Entry 7TK4 (electron microscopy, 7.00 A resolution (low resolution: residue-level contacts below are approximate; hydrogen-bond / salt-bridge calls are withheld)); this record covers chains B and E of the 27 polymer chains in the assembly.

Chain B:
Name: ATP synthase subunit alpha
Source organism: Saccharomyces cerevisiae
UniProt: P07251 (ATPA_YEAST); residues 1-510 here correspond to UniProt positions 36-545 (UniProt number = residue number + 35)
Sequence (510 residues; numbered 1 to 510; the number before each row is that of its first residue):
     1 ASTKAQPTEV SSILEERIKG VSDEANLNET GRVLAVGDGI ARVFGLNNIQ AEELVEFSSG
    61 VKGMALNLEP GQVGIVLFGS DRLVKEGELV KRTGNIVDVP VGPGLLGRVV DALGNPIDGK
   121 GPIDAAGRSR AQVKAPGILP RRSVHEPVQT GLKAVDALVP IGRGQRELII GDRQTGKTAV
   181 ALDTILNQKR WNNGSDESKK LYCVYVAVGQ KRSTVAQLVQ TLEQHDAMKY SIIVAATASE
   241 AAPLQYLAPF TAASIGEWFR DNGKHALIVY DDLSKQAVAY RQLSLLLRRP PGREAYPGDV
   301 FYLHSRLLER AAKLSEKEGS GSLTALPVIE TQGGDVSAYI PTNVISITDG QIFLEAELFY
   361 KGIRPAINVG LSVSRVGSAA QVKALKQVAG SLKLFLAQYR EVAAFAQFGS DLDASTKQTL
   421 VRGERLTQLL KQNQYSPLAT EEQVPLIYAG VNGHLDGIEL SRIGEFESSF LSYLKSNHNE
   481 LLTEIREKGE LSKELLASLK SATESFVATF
Disordered / not traced: 1-2, 408-409, 510
Swiss-Prot annotation at these positions:
  - binding site (ATP): G171 to T178
  - site: S372 (Required for activity)
  - modified residue (Phosphoserine): S22, S143

Chain E:
Name: ATP synthase subunit beta
Source organism: Saccharomyces cerevisiae
Notes: EC 7.1.2.2
UniProt: P00830 (ATPB_YEAST); residues 1-478 here correspond to UniProt positions 34-511 (UniProt number = residue number + 33)
Sequence (478 residues; each row starts with the number of its first residue):
     1 ASAAQSTPIT GKVTAVIGAI VDVHFEQSEL PAILNALEIK TPQGKLVLEV AQHLGENTVR
    61 TIAMDGTEGL VRGEKVLDTG GPISVPVGRE TLGRIINVIG EPIDERGPIK SKLRKPIHAD
   121 PPSFAEQSTS AEILETGIKV VDLLAPYARG GKIGLFGGAG VGKTVFIQEL INNIAKAHGG
   181 FSVFTGVGER TREGNDLYRE MKETGVINLE GESKVALVFG QMNEPPGARA RVALTGLTIA
   241 EYFRDEEGQD VLLFIDNIFR FTQAGSEVSA LLGRIPSAVG YQPTLATDMG LLQERITTTK
   301 KGSVTSVQAV YVPADDLTDP APATTFAHLD ATTVLSRGIS ELGIYPAVDP LDSKSRLLDA
   361 AVVGQEHYDV ASKVQETLQT YKSLQDIIAI LGMDELSEQD KLTVERARKI QRFLSQPFAV
   421 AEVFTGIPGK LVRLKDTVAS FKAVLEGKYD NIPEHAFYMV GGIEDVVAKA EKLAAEAN
Disordered / not traced: 1-7, 476-478
Swiss-Prot annotation at these positions:
  - binding site (ATP): G157 to T164
  - modified residue: T79 (Phosphothreonine), T204 (Phosphothreonine), S340 (Phosphoserine)

Chain B / chain E interface:
Contacting residue pairs (7):
  A35(B) - H53(E)
  A35(B) - L54(E)
  V36(B) - Q52(E)
  V36(B) - H53(E)
  R82(B) - I33(E)
  A216(B) - T129(E)
  Q217(B) - T129(E)
Also at the interface, not in a pair above, chain B (10 interface residues in all): V84, I117, A238, S239, Q282
Also at the interface, not in a pair above, chain E (9 interface residues in all): G55, A125, P283, G290

Overview:
10 residues of chain B face 9 of chain E across their interface. From UniProt: 8 ATP-binding residues on chain
B; 8 ATP-binding residues on chain E.
Chain B is ATP synthase subunit alpha and chain E is ATP synthase subunit beta, both from Saccharomyces
cerevisiae; the structure, Yeast ATP synthase State 1binding(c) with 10 mM ATP backbone model, was determined
by electron microscopy together with 7TJS, 7TJT, 7TJU, 7TJV, 7TJW, 7TJX and 30 further entries from the same
study.
